7T3J - chains B and M of the 12 polymer chains in the assembly; structure by electron microscopy, 3.20 A resolution.

# Chain B
Molecule: CRISPR type I-F/YPEST-associated protein Csy2
UniProtKB: B3G161 (B3G161_PSEAI); numbering as in UniProt (aligned over 1-327)
Chain sequence (327 residues; numbered 1 to 327; the number before each row is that of its first residue):
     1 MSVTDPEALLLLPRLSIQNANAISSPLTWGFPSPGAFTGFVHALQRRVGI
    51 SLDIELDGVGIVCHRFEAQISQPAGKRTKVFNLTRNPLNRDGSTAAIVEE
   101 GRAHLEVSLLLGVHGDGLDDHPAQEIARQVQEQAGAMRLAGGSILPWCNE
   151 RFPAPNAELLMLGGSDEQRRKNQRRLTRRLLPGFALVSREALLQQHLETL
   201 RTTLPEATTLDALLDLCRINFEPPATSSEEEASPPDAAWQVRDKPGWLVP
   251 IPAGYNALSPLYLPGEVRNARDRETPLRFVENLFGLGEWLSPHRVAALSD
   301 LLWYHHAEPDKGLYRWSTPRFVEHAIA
Unresolved in the structure: 1-2, 225-238, 323-327

# Chain M
Molecule: 61-nt RNA strand
Sequence (61 nucleotides; numbered 1 to 61; the number before each row is that of its first residue):
     1 CUAAGAAAUUCACGGCGGGCUUGAUGUCCGCGUCUACCUGAUUCACUGCC
    51 GUAUAGGCAGC

# Chain B / chain M interface
Residue-residue contacts (36):
  Asn21(B) - A3(M)  hydrogen bond to the sugar
  Asn21(B) - A4(M)  phosphate contact
  Pro26(B) - A3(M)  base contact
  Ser33(B) - A3(M)  phosphate contact
  Gly35(B) - A3(M)  phosphate contact
  Ala36(B) - U2(M)  phosphate contact
  Ala36(B) - A3(M)  hydrogen bond to the phosphate
  Gly39(B) - C1(M)  phosphate contact
  Gly39(B) - U2(M)  sugar contact
  Phe40(B) - U2(M)  base contact
  His42(B) - C1(M)  sugar contact
  Ala43(B) - C1(M)  sugar contact
  Ala43(B) - U2(M)  base contact
  Arg46(B) - C1(M)  hydrogen bond to the base
  Thr84(B) - A7(M)  sugar contact
  Thr84(B) - U9(M)  phosphate contact
  Arg85(B) - A7(M)  hydrogen bond to the sugar
  Arg85(B) - A8(M)  sugar contact
  Arg85(B) - U9(M)  hydrogen bond to the phosphate
  Asn86(B) - A7(M)  base contact
  Pro87(B) - A7(M)  phosphate contact
  Pro87(B) - A8(M)  phosphate contact
  Glu100(B) - A6(M)  base contact
  Glu100(B) - A7(M)  base contact
  Arg102(B) - A7(M)  base contact
  Met137(B) - U2(M)  base contact
  Arg138(B) - U2(M)  hydrogen bond to the base
  Arg138(B) - G5(M)  salt bridge to the phosphate
  Arg138(B) - A6(M)  salt bridge to the phosphate
  Leu139(B) - U2(M)  base contact
  Ala140(B) - A4(M)  phosphate contact
  Gly141(B) - G5(M)  phosphate contact
  Tyr255(B) - A3(M)  phosphate contact
  Arg271(B) - U2(M)  salt bridge to the phosphate
  Arg271(B) - A4(M)  hydrogen bond to the base
  Asn282(B) - A3(M)  hydrogen bond to the base
Also at the interface, not in a pair above, chain B (27 interface residues in all): Ile23, Asp272, Thr275
Also at the interface, not in a pair above, chain M (10 interface residues in all): U10

# Summary
The interface between chain B and chain M involves 27 residues on one side and 10 on the other, with 8
hydrogen bonds and 3 salt bridges. Polar pairs include Arg46(B)-C1(M), Arg138(B)-U2(M) and Arg271(B)-A4(M).
Here chain B is CRISPR type I-F/YPEST-associated protein Csy2 and chain M is a 61-nt RNA strand. Entry 7T3J
(Cryo-EM structure of Csy-AcrIF24) was determined by electron microscopy, deposited together with 7T3K, 7T3L,
7TAW and 7TAX.
